6A2B - chains A and B of the 3 polymer chains in the assembly; structure by X-ray diffraction, 2.80 A resolution.

== Chain A ==
Protein: MHC class I antigen
Organism: Xenopus laevis
UniProt: Q9TPA7 (Q9TPA7_XENLA); residues 1-272 here correspond to UniProt positions 20-291 (UniProt number = residue number + 19)
Sequence (272 residues; each row starts with the number of its first residue):
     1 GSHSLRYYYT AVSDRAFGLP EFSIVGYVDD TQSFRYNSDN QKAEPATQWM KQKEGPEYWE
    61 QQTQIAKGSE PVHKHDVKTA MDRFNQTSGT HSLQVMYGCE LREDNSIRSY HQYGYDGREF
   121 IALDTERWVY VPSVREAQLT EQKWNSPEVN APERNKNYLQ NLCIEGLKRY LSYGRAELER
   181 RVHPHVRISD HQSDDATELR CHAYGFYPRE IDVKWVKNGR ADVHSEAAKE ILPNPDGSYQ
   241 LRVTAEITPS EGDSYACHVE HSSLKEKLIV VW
Disulfides: C99-C163, C201-C257

== Chain B ==
Protein: Beta-2-microglobulin
Organism: Xenopus laevis
UniProt: Q9IA97 (B2MG_XENLA); residues 1-94 here correspond to UniProt positions 20-113 (UniProt number = residue number + 19)
Sequence (94 residues; numbered 1 to 94; the number before each row is that of its first residue):
     1 ISPPVVKVYT AEPVDFGKTN EVICYVYNYH PPRLEMRLEK NGVEIPDCKQ TDPSFQHNWK
    61 YYTTKSTHVH IDKGDKVECV VSHNGNPSKK YRLD
Disulfides: C24-C79

== Chain A / chain B interface ==
Pairs across the interface - 47 pairs, chain A then chain B:
  Y8(A) with S54(B); F55(B); H57(B)
  Y9(A) with F55(B)
  T10(A) with Y61(B), hydrogen bond
  A16(A) with R33(B)
  L19(A) with P32(B)
  V25(A) with S54(B)
  Y27(A) with Y62(B), hydrogen bond
  Q32(A) with D52(B)
  R35(A) with D52(B), salt bridge
  S92(A) with H30(B), hydrogen bond
  Q94(A) with H30(B), hydrogen bond; F55(B); W59(B), hydrogen bond (side chain-backbone); Y61(B), hydrogen bond
  V95(A) with F55(B)
  M96(A) with F55(B), hydrophobic; H57(B); W59(B), hydrophobic
  Y110(A) with H57(B)
  Q112(A) with W59(B)
  Y113(A) with W59(B)
  G114(A) with W59(B)
  D116(A) with H30(B)
  G117(A) with H30(B), hydrogen bond (backbone-side chain); W59(B)
  E119(A) with W59(B)
  R187(A) with P13(B)
  Y204(A) with A11(B); P13(B)
  E230(A) with K7(B), salt bridge; Y27(B), hydrogen bond
  L232(A) with Y9(B)
  P233(A) with Y9(B), hydrogen bond (backbone-side chain); Y25(B)
  N234(A) with A11(B); I23(B)
  P235(A) with E21(B); I23(B); S66(B)
  Q240(A) with Y9(B); T10(B); A11(B)
  R242(A) with V8(B); Y9(B); D94(B), salt bridge
Interface residues without a listed pair, chain A (32 interface residues in all): F17, R118, H202
Interface residues without a listed pair, chain B (27 interface residues in all): E12, L34, Q56, N58, T64

== Summary ==
Chain A and chain B form an interface of 32 and 27 residues respectively, with 9 hydrogen bonds and 3 salt
bridges. Polar pairs include R35(A)-D52(B), E230(A)-K7(B) and R242(A)-D94(B).
Chain A is MHC class I antigen and chain B is Beta-2-microglobulin, both from Xenopus laevis; the structure,
Crystal Structure of Xenopus laevis MHC I complex, was determined by X-ray diffraction.
